PDB entry 9IIG | electron microscopy, 2.60 A resolution | chains A and R of the 24 polymer chains in the assembly

# Chain A
Molecule: Bacterioferritin
From: Shewanella oneidensis MR-1
Notes: EC 1.16.3.1
UniProtKB: Q8EHV0 (Q8EHV0_SHEON); numbering as in UniProt (aligned over 1-155)
Sequence (155 residues; row label = number of the first residue in the row):
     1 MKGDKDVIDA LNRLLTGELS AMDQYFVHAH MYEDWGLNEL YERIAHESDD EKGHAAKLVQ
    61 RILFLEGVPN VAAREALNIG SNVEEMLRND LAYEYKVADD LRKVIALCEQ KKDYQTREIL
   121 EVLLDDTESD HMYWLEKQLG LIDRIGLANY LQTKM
Bound ions: Na+: N149, Q152 (shared with Q151(R) of chain R)
Reported in the primary citation:
  - self-association interface (contacts with another copy of this molecule); pairs are residue here / residue on that copy: D23-R74 (salt bridge), F26-K52 (cation-pi contact)
  - catalytic residues: H54, E94 (proposed by the authors, not directly observed)
  - conformationally variable residues (side-chain flip): E128, H131

# Chain R
Molecule: Bacterioferritin
From: Shewanella oneidensis MR-1
Notes: EC 1.16.3.1
UniProtKB: Q8EHV1 (Q8EHV1_SHEON); numbering as in UniProt (aligned over 1-157)
Sequence (157 residues; each row starts with the number of its first residue):
     1 MKGHPKVVGQ LNRVLTCELT AINQYFLHAR MFKHWGLEKL NHVEYKKSIE DMKHADKLIE
    61 RVLFLEGLPN LQQLEKLRIG EHAQEMLDCD LAMVQEQLTL LRDAITLCEA EQDYVSRDLL
   121 EDILEDEEEH LDWLESQREL IGLTGIQNYL QSQISES
Bound ions: heme Fe: M52 (shared with 1 residue of chain Q); Na+: Q151 (shared with N149(A), Q152(A) of chain A)
Residues lining bound ligands: heme (HEM): L19, I22, N23, F26, Y45, I49, M52, K53, A55, D56, I59, L71
Reported in the primary citation:
  - binding site for heme: M52
  - catalytic residues: H54, E127 (proposed by the authors, not directly observed)

# Chain A / chain R interface
Pairs across the interface (21; chain A residue first):
  Y133(A) - K33(R)  hydrogen bond (side chain-backbone)
  Y133(A) - H34(R)
  K137(A) - K33(R)
  K137(A) - H34(R)
  K137(A) - G36(R)
  L141(A) - W35(R)
  L141(A) - L37(R)  hydrophobic
  L141(A) - I154(R)  hydrophobic
  R144(A) - W35(R)
  R144(A) - Q147(R)
  I145(A) - Q147(R)
  I145(A) - L150(R)  hydrophobic
  I145(A) - Q151(R)
  I145(A) - I154(R)  hydrophobic
  G146(A) - Q147(R)
  N149(A) - Q147(R)
  N149(A) - N148(R)
  N149(A) - Q151(R)  hydrogen bond (backbone-side chain)
  Q152(A) - Q151(R)  hydrogen bond
  T153(A) - Q151(R)
  T153(A) - I154(R)
Also at the interface, not in a pair above, chain R (12 interface residues in all): E38, H82

# In short
Chain A and chain R form an interface of 9 and 12 residues respectively, with 3 hydrogen bonds. Polar pairs
include Y133(A)-K33(R), N149(A)-Q151(R) and Q152(A)-Q151(R). Chain R binds heme. The Na+ site is built by
N149(A), Q152(A) and Q151(R). From the paper: catalytic residues H54(A), E94(A) and H54(R) among others; a
binding site for heme at M52(R).
Here chain A is Bacterioferritin and chain R is Bacterioferritin, both from Shewanella oneidensis MR-1. Entry
9IIG (Cryo-EM structure of hetero-bacterioferritin SoBfr12 from Shewanella oneidensis) was determined by
electron microscopy.
